Entry 4TM0 (X-ray diffraction, 2.74 A resolution); this record covers chains B and C of the 4 polymer chains in the assembly.

[Chain B (and C)]
Protein: KtzI
Organism: Kutzneria sp. 744
Notes: chain C of this document is another copy of the same molecule, construct and numbering; everything in this record applies to it too
Reference sequence: A8CF85 (A8CF85_9PSEU); numbering as in UniProt (aligned over 3-424)
Sequence (443 residues; each row starts with the number of its first residue; numbers below 1 keep their minus sign (Met-18 is residue -18)):
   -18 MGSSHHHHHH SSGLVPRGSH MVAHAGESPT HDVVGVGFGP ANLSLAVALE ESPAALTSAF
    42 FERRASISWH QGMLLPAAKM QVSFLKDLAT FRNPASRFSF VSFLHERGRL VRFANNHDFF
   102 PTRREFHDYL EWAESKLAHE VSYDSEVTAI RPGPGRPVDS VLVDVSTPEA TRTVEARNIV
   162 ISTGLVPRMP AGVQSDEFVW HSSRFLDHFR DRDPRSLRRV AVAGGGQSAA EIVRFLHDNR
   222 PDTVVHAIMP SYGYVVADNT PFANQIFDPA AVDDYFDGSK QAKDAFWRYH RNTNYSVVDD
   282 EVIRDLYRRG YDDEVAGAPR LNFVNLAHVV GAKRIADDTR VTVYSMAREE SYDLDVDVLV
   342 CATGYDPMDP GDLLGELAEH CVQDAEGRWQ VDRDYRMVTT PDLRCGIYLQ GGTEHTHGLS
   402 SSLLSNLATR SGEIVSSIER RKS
Disordered / not traced: -18 to 9, 424
Sequence notes: initiating methionine (-18); expression tag (-17 to 2)
Metal / ion sites: K+ site 1: Leu30, Glu31, Ser33, Ala35; K+ site 2: Glu115, Leu118, His120
Ligand contacts:
  - FAD (flavin-adenine dinucleotide): Val17, Gly18, Phe19, Gly20, Pro21, Ala22, Asn23, Phe42, Glu43, Arg44, Arg45, Ser49, Trp50, His51, Met54, Arg104, Ser126, Glu127, Val128, Ser163, Thr164, Gly165, Leu166, Ser209, Asn275, Tyr276, Tyr346, Leu354, Gln391, Ser403, Leu404, Leu405
  - NADP (NAP; NADP nicotinamide-adenine-dinucleotide phosphate): Met54, Lys60, Met61, Gln62, Arg104, Arg169, Pro171, Ser183, Ala204, Gly205, Gly206, Gly207, Gln208, Ser209, Ala210, Glu212, Ile229, Pro231, Asn275, Tyr276, Ser277, Ala308, His309, Val310, Ala343, Thr344, Gly345, Tyr346
  - L-ornithine (ORN): Gln62, Val63, Lys67, Asn240, Asn245, Phe248, Thr274, Asn275, Leu404, Ser406

[Chain B / chain C interface]
Pairs across the interface (80; chain B residue first):
  Pro231(B) - Tyr270(C)
  Ser232(B) - Tyr270(C)
  Ser232(B) - His271(C)
  Tyr233(B) - Gln246(C)
  Tyr233(B) - Ile247(C)  hydrophobic
  Tyr233(B) - Ala252(C)
  Tyr233(B) - Asp255(C)  hydrogen bond
  Tyr233(B) - Phe267(C)  hydrophobic
  Tyr233(B) - His271(C)  hydrogen bond (backbone-side chain)
  Gly234(B) - His271(C)
  Tyr235(B) - Phe243(C)  hydrophobic
  Tyr235(B) - Ala244(C)
  Val236(B) - Asp239(C)
  Val236(B) - Tyr270(C)
  Val236(B) - His271(C)
  Val236(B) - Asn273(C)
  Val237(B) - Asp239(C)  hydrogen bond (backbone-side chain)
  Val237(B) - Thr241(C)
  Asp239(B) - Val236(C)
  Asp239(B) - Val237(C)  hydrogen bond (side chain-backbone)
  Thr241(B) - Val237(C)
  Thr241(B) - Asp281(C)
  Thr241(B) - Ile284(C)
  Thr241(B) - Arg285(C)
  Pro242(B) - Arg285(C)
  Pro242(B) - Tyr288(C)  hydrophobic
  Phe243(B) - Tyr235(C)  hydrophobic
  Phe243(B) - Ile284(C)
  Phe243(B) - Leu287(C)  hydrophobic
  Phe243(B) - Tyr288(C)
  Phe243(B) - Phe304(C)  hydrophobic
  Ala244(B) - Tyr235(C)
  Gln246(B) - Tyr233(C)
  Gln246(B) - Tyr288(C)  hydrogen bond
  Ile247(B) - Tyr233(C)  hydrophobic
  Ala252(B) - Tyr233(C)
  Asp255(B) - Tyr233(C)  hydrogen bond
  Asp258(B) - Arg329(C)  hydrogen bond (backbone-side chain)
  Gly259(B) - Ala328(C)
  Ser260(B) - Met327(C)  hydrogen bond (side chain-backbone)
  Ser260(B) - Ala328(C)  hydrogen bond (backbone-backbone)
  Ser260(B) - Glu330(C)
  Gln262(B) - Tyr325(C)  hydrogen bond
  Gln262(B) - Met327(C)
  Gln262(B) - Glu330(C)
  Ala263(B) - Met327(C)
  Ala263(B) - Ala328(C)  hydrophobic
  Ala266(B) - Leu307(C)  hydrophobic
  Phe267(B) - Tyr233(C)  hydrophobic
  Phe267(B) - Leu307(C)  hydrophobic
  Tyr270(B) - Pro231(C)
  Tyr270(B) - Ser232(C)
  Tyr270(B) - Val236(C)
  His271(B) - Ser232(C)
  His271(B) - Tyr233(C)  hydrogen bond (side chain-backbone)
  His271(B) - Gly234(C)
  His271(B) - Val236(C)
  Asn273(B) - Val236(C)
  Asn273(B) - Asn273(C)
  Asp281(B) - Thr241(C)
  Ile284(B) - Thr241(C)
  Ile284(B) - Phe243(C)
  Arg285(B) - Thr241(C)
  Arg285(B) - Pro242(C)
  Leu287(B) - Phe243(C)  hydrophobic
  Tyr288(B) - Pro242(C)  hydrophobic
  Tyr288(B) - Phe243(C)
  Tyr288(B) - Gln246(C)  hydrogen bond
  Phe304(B) - Phe243(C)  hydrophobic
  Leu307(B) - Ala266(C)  hydrophobic
  Leu307(B) - Phe267(C)  hydrophobic
  Tyr325(B) - Gln262(C)  hydrogen bond
  Met327(B) - Ser260(C)  hydrogen bond (backbone-side chain)
  Met327(B) - Gln262(C)
  Met327(B) - Ala263(C)
  Ala328(B) - Gly259(C)
  Ala328(B) - Ser260(C)  hydrogen bond (backbone-backbone)
  Ala328(B) - Ala263(C)  hydrophobic
  Glu330(B) - Ser260(C)
  Glu330(B) - Gln262(C)
Also at the interface, not in a pair above, chain B (38 interface residues in all): Asn240
Also at the interface, not in a pair above, chain C (38 interface residues in all): Asn240

[Overview]
Chain B and chain C each contribute 38 residues to their interface; the contacts include 15 hydrogen bonds.
Among the polar pairs are Tyr233(B)-Asp255(C), Tyr233(B)-His271(C) and Val237(B)-Asp239(C). Bound to chain B:
flavin-adenine dinucleotide, NADP and L-ornithine.
Both chains are KtzI (Kutzneria sp. 744). Entry 4TM0 (Kutzneria sp. 744 ornithine N-hydroxylase,
KtzI-FADred-ox-NADP+-L-orn) was determined by X-ray diffraction, deposited together with 4TLX, 4TLZ, 4TM1,
4TM3 and 4TM4.
